Entry 5WEH (X-ray diffraction, 3.45 A resolution); this record covers chains C and D of the 4 polymer chains in the assembly.

# Chain C
Protein: Cytochrome c oxidase polypeptide III (Cytochrome AA3 subunit 3)
Organism: Rhodobacter sphaeroides
Notes: EC 1.9.3.1
UniProtKB: P84153 (P84153_RHOSH); numbering as in UniProt (aligned over 1-266)
Chain sequence (266 residues; numbered 1 to 266; the number before each row is that of its first residue):
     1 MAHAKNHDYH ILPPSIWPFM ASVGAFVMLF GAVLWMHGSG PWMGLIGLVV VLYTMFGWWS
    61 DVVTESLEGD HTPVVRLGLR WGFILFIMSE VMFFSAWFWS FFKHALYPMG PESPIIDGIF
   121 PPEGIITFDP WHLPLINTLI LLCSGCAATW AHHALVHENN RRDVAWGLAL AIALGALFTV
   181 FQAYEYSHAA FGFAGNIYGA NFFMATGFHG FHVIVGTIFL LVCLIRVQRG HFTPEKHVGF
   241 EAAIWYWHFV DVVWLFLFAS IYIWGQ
Unresolved in the structure: 1-2
Ligand contacts:
  - 1,2-Distearoyl-sn-glycerophosphoethanolamine (3PE), molecule 1: H10, L12, W58, W59, V62, E65, H71, L79, G82, F83, F86
  - 1,2-Distearoyl-sn-glycerophosphoethanolamine (3PE), molecule 2: L52, W59, V62, V63, S66, H71, L79, F83, F86, I218, F219, V222, R226, H231, F232, K236, H237, V238, G239, F240, Y246
  - 1,2-Distearoyl-sn-glycerophosphoethanolamine (3PE), molecule 3: M88, V91, M92
  - 1,2-Distearoyl-sn-glycerophosphoethanolamine (3PE), molecule 4: V91, M92, F94, S95, F98, W99, F102, K103, L106, Y107, P114, D117, V252, F256
  - 1,2-Distearoyl-sn-glycerophosphoethanolamine (3PE), molecule 5: F102, L106, Y107, L255, F256, A259
  - dodecyl-alpha-D-maltoside (LMU): Y186, S187, A189, A190, F191, G192, F193, A194, F203, M204, G207, F208, F211

# Chain D
Protein: Aa3-type cytochrome c oxidase subunit IV
Organism: Rhodobacter sphaeroides
UniProtKB: Q8KRK5 (Q8KRK5_RHOSH); residues 2-51 here correspond to UniProt positions 12-61 (UniProt number = residue number + 10)
Chain sequence (50 residues; row label = number of the first residue in the row):
     2 ADHSHPAHGH VAGSMDITQQ EKTFAGFVRM VTWAAVVIVA ALIFLALANA
Unresolved in the structure: 2-11
Ligand contacts:
  - 1,2-Distearoyl-sn-glycerophosphoethanolamine (3PE), molecule 1: Q20, T24, G27, F28, M31, V32, A35, I39
  - 1,2-Distearoyl-sn-glycerophosphoethanolamine (3PE), molecule 2: A36, I39, V40, L43, L46
  - 1,2-Distearoyl-sn-glycerophosphoethanolamine (3PE), molecule 3: I39, V40, L43, I44, L46, A47, N50, A51

# How chain C and chain D interact
Pairs across the interface (21; chain C residue first):
  D8(C) with V12(D); A13(D); G14(D), hydrogen bond (side chain-backbone); S15(D); M16(D), hydrogen bond (side chain-backbone)
  Y9(C) with Q21(D)
  T72(C) with G14(D)
  P73(C) with G14(D)
  V74(C) with I18(D), hydrophobic; Q21(D)
  L77(C) with F25(D), hydrophobic
  W81(C) with T24(D); F25(D); F28(D), hydrophobic
  I84(C) with F25(D), hydrophobic; F28(D), hydrophobic
  L85(C) with F28(D), hydrophobic
  M88(C) with F28(D), hydrophobic; V32(D), hydrophobic
  Y107(C) with N50(D), hydrogen bond (side chain-backbone); A51(D)
Also at the interface, not in a pair above, chain D (14 interface residues in all): E22

# Summary
11 residues of chain C and 14 residues of chain D are in contact, with 3 hydrogen bonds. Polar contacts
include D8(C)-G14(D), D8(C)-M16(D) and Y107(C)-N50(D). 3 1,2-Distearoyl-sn-glycerophosphoethanolamine
molecules are bound between chain C and chain D.
Chain C is Cytochrome c oxidase polypeptide III (Cytochrome AA3 subunit 3) and chain D is Aa3-type cytochrome
c oxidase subunit IV, both from Rhodobacter sphaeroides; the structure, Cytochrome c oxidase from Rhodobacter
sphaeroides in the reduced state, was determined by X-ray diffraction.
